PDB entry 3GMX | X-ray diffraction, 1.05 A resolution | chains B and A

[Chain B (and A)]
Protein: BLP
Source organism: Streptomyces clavuligerus
Notes: chain A of this document is another copy of the same molecule, construct and numbering; everything in this record applies to it too
Reference sequence: P97062 (P97062_STRCL); residues 1-154 here correspond to UniProt positions 29-182 (UniProt number = residue number + 28)
Amino-acid sequence (154 residues; row label = number of the first residue in the row):
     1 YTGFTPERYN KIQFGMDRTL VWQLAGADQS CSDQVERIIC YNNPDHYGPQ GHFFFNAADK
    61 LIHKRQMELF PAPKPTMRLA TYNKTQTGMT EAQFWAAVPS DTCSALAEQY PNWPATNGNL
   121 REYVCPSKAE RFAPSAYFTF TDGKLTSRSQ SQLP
Cystine bridges: Cys31-Cys40, Cys103-Cys125

[Chain B / chain A interface]
Pairs across the interface - 46 pairs, chain B then chain A:
  Pro6(B) with Phe70(A)
  Glu7(B) with Phe70(A); Pro71(A); Pro73(A); Cys103(A)
  Arg8(B) with Asp101(A), salt bridge
  Tyr9(B) with Asn10(A)
  Asn10(B) with Tyr9(A); Phe70(A)
  Lys11(B) with Ser100(A), hydrogen bond (side chain-backbone); Cys103(A), hydrogen bond (side chain-backbone); Ala105(A)
  Gln13(B) with Glu108(A); Arg121(A)
  Met16(B) with Glu91(A); Arg121(A)
  Leu20(B) with Glu91(A); Trp95(A)
  Gln23(B) with Trp95(A); Ser100(A)
  Leu24(B) with Trp95(A); Ser100(A)
  Phe70(B) with Pro6(A); Glu7(A); Asn10(A); Phe70(A), hydrophobic
  Pro71(B) with Glu7(A)
  Pro73(B) with Glu7(A)
  Glu91(B) with Met16(A)
  Trp95(B) with Leu20(A); Gln23(A); Leu24(A)
  Ser100(B) with Lys11(A), hydrogen bond (backbone-side chain); Leu24(A)
  Cys103(B) with Glu7(A); Lys11(A), hydrogen bond (backbone-side chain)
  Glu108(B) with Gln13(A)
  Tyr110(B) with Trp113(A)
  Trp113(B) with Tyr110(A); Thr116(A)
  Pro114(B) with Thr116(A), hydrogen bond (backbone-side chain)
  Thr116(B) with Trp113(A); Pro114(A), hydrogen bond (side chain-backbone); Thr116(A)
  Arg121(B) with Gln13(A); Met16(A)
Also at the interface, not in a pair above, chain B (28 interface residues in all): Phe14, Ala96, Ala105, Tyr123
Also at the interface, not in a pair above, chain A (27 interface residues in all): Phe14, Tyr123

[Summary]
28 residues of chain B and 27 residues of chain A are in contact, with 6 hydrogen bonds and 1 salt bridge.
Polar pairs include Arg8(B)-Asp101(A), Lys11(B)-Ser100(A) and Lys11(B)-Cys103(A).
Chain B and chain A are both BLP (Streptomyces clavuligerus); the structure, Crystal Structure of
Beta-Lactamse Inhibitory Protein-Like Protein (BLP) at 1.05 Angstrom Resolution, was determined by X-ray
diffraction (same publication as 3GMU, 3GMV, 3GMW and 3GMY).
